Entry 4CUG (X-ray diffraction, 2.96 A resolution); this record covers chains B and F of the 4 polymer chains in the assembly.

# Chain B
Molecule: Cupin 4 family protein
From: Rhodothermus marinus
Reference sequence: D0MK34 (D0MK34_RHOM4); residue numbers follow UniProt; this construct covers 1-392
Sequence (406 residues; numbered -13 to 392; the number before each row is that of its first residue; numbers below 1 keep their minus sign (His-13 is residue -13)):
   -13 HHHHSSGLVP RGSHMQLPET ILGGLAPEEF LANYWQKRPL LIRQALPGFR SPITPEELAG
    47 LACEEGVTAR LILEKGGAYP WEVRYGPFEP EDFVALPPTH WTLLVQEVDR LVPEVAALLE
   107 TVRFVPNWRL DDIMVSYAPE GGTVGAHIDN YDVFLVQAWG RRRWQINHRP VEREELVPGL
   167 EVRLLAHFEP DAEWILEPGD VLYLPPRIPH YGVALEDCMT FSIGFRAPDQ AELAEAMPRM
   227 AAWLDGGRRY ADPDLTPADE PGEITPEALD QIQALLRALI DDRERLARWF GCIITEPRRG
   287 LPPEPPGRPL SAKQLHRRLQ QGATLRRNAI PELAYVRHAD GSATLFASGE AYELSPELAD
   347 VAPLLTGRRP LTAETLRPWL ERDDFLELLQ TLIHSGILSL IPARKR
Unresolved in the structure: -13 to 1, 293-294, 389-392
Construct notes: expression tag (-13 to 0)
Metal / ion sites: Mn2+: His133, Asp135, His196 (together with N-oxalylglycine)
Ligand contacts: N-oxalylglycine (OGA): Leu90, Met120, Ser122, Val130, His133, Asp135, Val139, Leu141, Arg148, Trp150, His196, Thr206, Ser208
What the authors report for this chain:
  - binding site for N-oxalylglycine: Arg148
  - self-association interface (contacts with another copy of this molecule); pairs are residue here / residue on that copy: Arg269-Gln259 (hydrogen bond)

# Chain F
Molecule: 50S ribosomal protein L16
Reference sequence: D0MGW1 (D0MGW1_RHOM4); residue numbers follow UniProt; this construct covers 72-91
Sequence (20 residues; numbered 72 to 91; the number before each row is that of its first residue):
    72 KPVTKKPAEV RMGKGKGSVE
Unresolved in the structure: 72-76, 86-91
What the authors report for this chain:
  - binding site for N-oxalylglycine: Arg82

# How chain B and chain F interact
Contacting residue pairs (25):
  Thr54(B) - Lys85(F)
  Arg56(B) - Val81(F)  hydrogen bond (side chain-backbone)
  Arg56(B) - Gly84(F)
  Gln92(B) - Arg82(F)  hydrogen bond
  Asp117(B) - Arg82(F)  salt bridge
  Asp118(B) - Arg82(F)  salt bridge
  Met120(B) - Arg82(F)
  Val130(B) - Val81(F)  hydrophobic
  His133(B) - Val81(F)
  Asp135(B) - Arg82(F)  hydrogen bond (side chain-backbone)
  Asn136(B) - Glu80(F)  hydrogen bond
  Tyr137(B) - Glu80(F)
  Tyr137(B) - Arg82(F)  hydrogen bond (side chain-backbone)
  Tyr137(B) - Met83(F)
  Leu162(B) - Pro78(F)  hydrophobic
  Val168(B) - Val81(F)  hydrophobic
  Arg169(B) - Pro78(F)  hydrogen bond (side chain-backbone)
  Arg169(B) - Ala79(F)
  Arg169(B) - Glu80(F)
  Arg169(B) - Val81(F)
  Ser208(B) - Arg82(F)  hydrogen bond (backbone-side chain)
  Gly210(B) - Arg82(F)
  Arg212(B) - Glu80(F)  salt bridge
  Arg212(B) - Met83(F)
  Arg285(B) - Met83(F)  hydrogen bond (side chain-backbone)
Also at the interface, not in a pair above, chain B (22 interface residues in all): Ile119, Ile134, Leu170, Ile209

# Summary
22 residues of chain B face 8 of chain F across their interface, with 8 hydrogen bonds and 3 salt bridges.
Polar pairs include Asp117(B)-Arg82(F), Asp118(B)-Arg82(F) and Arg212(B)-Glu80(F). Chain B binds
N-oxalylglycine. His133(B), Asp135(B) and His196(B) coordinate Mn2+. From the paper: a binding site for
N-oxalylglycine at Arg148(B) and Arg82(F); a self-association interface involving Arg269(B).
Here chain B is Cupin 4 family protein (Rhodothermus marinus) and chain F is 50S ribosomal protein L16. Entry
4CUG (Rhodothermus marinus YCFD-like ribosomal protein L16 Arginyl hydroxylase in complex substrate fragment)
was determined by X-ray diffraction (same publication as 4BXF, 4CCM, 4CCN and 4CCO).
